3FKI - chains B and L of the 12 polymer chains in the assembly; structure by X-ray diffraction, 3.88 A resolution.

[Chain B]
Protein: DNA-directed RNA polymerase II subunit RPB2
Organism: Saccharomyces cerevisiae
Notes: EC 2.7.7.6
Reference sequence: P08518 (RPB2_YEAST); residue numbers follow UniProt; this construct covers 1-1224
Chain sequence (1224 residues; numbered 1 to 1224; the number before each row is that of its first residue):
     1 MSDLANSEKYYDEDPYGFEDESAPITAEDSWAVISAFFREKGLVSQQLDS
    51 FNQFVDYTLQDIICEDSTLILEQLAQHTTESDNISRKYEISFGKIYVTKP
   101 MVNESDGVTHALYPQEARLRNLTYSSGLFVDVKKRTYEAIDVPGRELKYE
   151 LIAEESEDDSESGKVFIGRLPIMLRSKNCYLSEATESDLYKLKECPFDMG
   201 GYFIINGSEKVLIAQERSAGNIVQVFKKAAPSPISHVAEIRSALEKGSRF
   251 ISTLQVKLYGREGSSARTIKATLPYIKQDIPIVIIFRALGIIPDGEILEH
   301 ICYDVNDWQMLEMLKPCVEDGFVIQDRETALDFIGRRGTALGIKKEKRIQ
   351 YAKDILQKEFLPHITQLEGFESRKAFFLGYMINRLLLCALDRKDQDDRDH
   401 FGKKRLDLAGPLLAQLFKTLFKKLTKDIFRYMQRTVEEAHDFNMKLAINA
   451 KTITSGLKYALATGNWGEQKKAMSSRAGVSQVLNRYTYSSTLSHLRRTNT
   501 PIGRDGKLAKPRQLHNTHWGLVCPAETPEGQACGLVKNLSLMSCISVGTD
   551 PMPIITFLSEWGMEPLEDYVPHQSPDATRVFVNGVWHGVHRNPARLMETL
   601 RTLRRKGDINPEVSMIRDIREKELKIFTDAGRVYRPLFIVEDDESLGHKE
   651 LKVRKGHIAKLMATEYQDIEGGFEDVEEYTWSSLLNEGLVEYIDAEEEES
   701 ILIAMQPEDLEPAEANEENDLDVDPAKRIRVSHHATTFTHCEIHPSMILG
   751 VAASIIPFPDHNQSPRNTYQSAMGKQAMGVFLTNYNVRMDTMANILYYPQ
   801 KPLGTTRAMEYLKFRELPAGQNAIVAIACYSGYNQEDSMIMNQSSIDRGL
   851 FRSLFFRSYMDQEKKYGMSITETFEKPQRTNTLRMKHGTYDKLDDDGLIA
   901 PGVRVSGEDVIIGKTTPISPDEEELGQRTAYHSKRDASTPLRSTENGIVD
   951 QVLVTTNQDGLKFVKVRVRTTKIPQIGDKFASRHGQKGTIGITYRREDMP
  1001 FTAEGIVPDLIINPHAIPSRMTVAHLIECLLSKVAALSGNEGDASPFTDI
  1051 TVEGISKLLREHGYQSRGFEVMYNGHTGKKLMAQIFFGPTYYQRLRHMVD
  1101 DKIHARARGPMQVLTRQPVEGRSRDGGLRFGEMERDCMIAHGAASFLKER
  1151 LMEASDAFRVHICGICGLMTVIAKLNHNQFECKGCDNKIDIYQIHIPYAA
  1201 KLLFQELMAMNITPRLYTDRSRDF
Not modelled in the structure: 1-19, 72-89, 135-163, 337-345, 670-677, 717-719, 920-932
Metal / ion sites: Zn2+: Cys1163, Cys1166, Cys1182, Cys1185

[Chain L]
Protein: DNA-directed RNA polymerases I, II, and III subunit RPABC4
Organism: Saccharomyces cerevisiae
Reference sequence: P40422 (RPAB4_YEAST); numbering as in UniProt (aligned over 1-70)
Chain sequence (70 residues; numbered 1 to 70; the number before each row is that of its first residue):
     1 MSREGFQIPTNLDAAAAGTSQARTATLKYICAECSSKLSLSRTDAVRCKD
    51 CGHRILLKARTKRLVQFEAR
Not modelled in the structure: 1-23
Metal / ion sites: Zn2+: Cys31, Cys34, Cys48
UniProt features mapped onto this chain:
  - zinc finger: Cys31 to Cys51 (C4-type)
  - binding site (Zn(2+)): Cys31, Cys34, Cys48, Cys51

[Interface between chain B and chain L]
Contacting residue pairs (44; chain B residue first):
  Glu104(B) - Arg47(L)  salt bridge
  Glu104(B) - Arg54(L)  salt bridge
  Gly107(B) - Arg47(L)
  His110(B) - Arg54(L)
  Glu116(B) - His53(L)
  Arg120(B) - Arg54(L)
  Lys191(B) - Glu33(L)
  Lys193(B) - Ala32(L)
  Lys193(B) - Glu33(L)  salt bridge
  Lys193(B) - Ile55(L)
  Asp847(B) - Arg70(L)
  Arg852(B) - Arg70(L)  hydrogen bond (side chain-backbone)
  Asp894(B) - Lys58(L)  salt bridge
  Asp894(B) - Arg63(L)  salt bridge
  Asp896(B) - Tyr29(L)  hydrogen bond
  Asp896(B) - Lys58(L)  salt bridge
  Leu898(B) - Lys58(L)  hydrogen bond (backbone-side chain)
  Ile899(B) - Lys58(L)
  Ala900(B) - Lys58(L)
  Ala900(B) - Ala59(L)
  Ala900(B) - Thr61(L)
  Pro901(B) - Ala59(L)
  Gly902(B) - Arg60(L)
  Gly902(B) - Thr61(L)
  Gly902(B) - Val65(L)
  Val903(B) - Thr61(L)
  Val903(B) - Arg63(L)
  Arg904(B) - Gln66(L)  hydrogen bond (side chain-backbone)
  Ile948(B) - Phe67(L)  hydrophobic
  Gln951(B) - Leu57(L)
  Val952(B) - Leu56(L)
  Val952(B) - Leu57(L)
  Val952(B) - Lys58(L)  hydrogen bond (backbone-backbone)
  Leu953(B) - Ile55(L)
  Leu953(B) - Leu56(L)
  Leu953(B) - Leu57(L)  hydrophobic
  Val954(B) - Val46(L)
  Val954(B) - Ile55(L)
  Val954(B) - Leu56(L)
  Thr955(B) - Arg54(L)
  Thr955(B) - Ile55(L)  hydrogen bond (side chain-backbone)
  Thr956(B) - Val46(L)
  Thr956(B) - Arg54(L)
  Lys962(B) - Thr43(L)
Other interface residues (no listed pair), chain B (29 interface residues in all): Val108, Leu119, Lys892
Other interface residues (no listed pair), chain L (22 interface residues in all): Arg42, Glu68

[Overview]
29 residues of chain B and 22 residues of chain L are in contact, with 6 hydrogen bonds and 6 salt bridges.
Among the polar pairs are Glu104(B)-Arg47(L), Glu104(B)-Arg54(L) and Lys193(B)-Glu33(L). From UniProt: 4
Zn2+-binding residues on chain L.
Chain B is DNA-directed RNA polymerase II subunit RPB2 and chain L is DNA-directed RNA polymerases I, II, and
III subunit RPABC4, both from Saccharomyces cerevisiae; the structure, 12-Subunit RNA Polymerase II Refined
with Zn-SAD data, was determined by X-ray diffraction.
